PDB entry 3BM3 | X-ray diffraction, 1.70 A resolution | chains C and A of the 4 polymer chains in the assembly

Chain C:
Molecule: 11-nt DNA strand
Sequence (11 nucleotides; each row starts with the number of its first residue; numbers below 1 keep their minus sign (DC-5 is residue -5)):
    -5 CATCCAGGTAC

Chain A:
Protein: PspGI restriction endonuclease
Organism: Pyrococcus sp. GI-H
UniProt: O93646 (O93646_9EURY); residues 1-272 here = UniProt positions 1-272
Chain sequence (272 residues; numbered 1 to 272; the number before each row is that of its first residue):
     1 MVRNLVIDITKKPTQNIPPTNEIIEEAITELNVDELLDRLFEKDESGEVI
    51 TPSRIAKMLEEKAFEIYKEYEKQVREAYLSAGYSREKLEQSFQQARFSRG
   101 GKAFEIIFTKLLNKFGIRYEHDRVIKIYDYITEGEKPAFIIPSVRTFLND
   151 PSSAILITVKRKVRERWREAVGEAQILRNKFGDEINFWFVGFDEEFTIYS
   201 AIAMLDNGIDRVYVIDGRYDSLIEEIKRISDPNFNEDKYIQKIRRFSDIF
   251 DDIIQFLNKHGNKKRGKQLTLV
Not modelled in the structure: 1, 261-272
Modified residues: Mse1 (selenomethionine); Mse58 (selenomethionine; parent Met); Mse204 (selenomethionine; parent Met)
Construct notes: engineered mutation Ala138 (Asp in O93646), Thr146 (Ala in O93646)

Chain C / chain A interface:
Contacting residue pairs - 33 pairs, chain C then chain A:
  DA-4(C) - Glu133(A)  sugar contact
  DA-4(C) - Lys136(A)  hydrogen bond to the phosphate
  DT-3(C) - Lys136(A)  salt bridge to the phosphate
  DC-2(C) - Phe97(A)  sugar contact
  DC-2(C) - Ser98(A)  base contact
  DC-2(C) - Gly101(A)  phosphate contact
  DC-2(C) - Glu105(A)  sugar contact
  DC-2(C) - Lys160(A)  salt bridge to the phosphate
  DC-2(C) - Glu169(A)  phosphate contact
  DC-1(C) - Phe97(A)  base contact
  DC-1(C) - Gly101(A)  phosphate contact
  DC-1(C) - Lys160(A)  phosphate contact
  DC-1(C) - Arg161(A)  hydrogen bond to the phosphate
  DC-1(C) - Arg166(A)  salt bridge to the phosphate
  DA0(C) - Glu60(A)  base contact
  DA0(C) - Ala63(A)  base contact
  DA0(C) - Phe64(A)  base contact
  DA0(C) - Tyr67(A)  base contact
  DA0(C) - Arg96(A)  sugar contact
  DA0(C) - Phe97(A)  sugar contact
  DA0(C) - Arg99(A)  base contact
  DA0(C) - Gly100(A)  base contact
  DA0(C) - Ala103(A)  base contact
  DA0(C) - Arg161(A)  salt bridge to the phosphate
  DA0(C) - Lys162(A)  hydrogen bond to the phosphate
  DG1(C) - Phe64(A)  phosphate contact
  DG1(C) - Gln93(A)  hydrogen bond to the phosphate
  DG1(C) - Arg96(A)  salt bridge to the phosphate
  DG1(C) - Phe97(A)  sugar contact
  DG1(C) - Lys162(A)  sugar contact
  DG1(C) - Arg164(A)  base contact
  DG1(C) - Arg166(A)  hydrogen bond to the base
  DG2(C) - Arg164(A)  hydrogen bond to the base
Also at the interface, not in a pair above, chain A (25 interface residues in all): Thr20, Gly134, Val159, Glu165

In short:
7 residues of chain C and 25 residues of chain A are in contact, with 6 hydrogen bonds and 5 salt bridges.
Polar pairs include DG1(C)-Arg166(A), DG2(C)-Arg164(A) and DA-4(C)-Lys136(A).
Chain C is an 11-nt DNA strand and chain A is PspGI restriction endonuclease (Pyrococcus sp. GI-H); the
structure, Restriction endonuclease PspGI-substrate DNA complex, was determined by X-ray diffraction.
